PDB entry 6MDM | electron microscopy, 4.40 A resolution (low resolution: residue-level contacts below are approximate; hydrogen-bond / salt-bridge calls are withheld) | chains I and J of the 11 polymer chains in the assembly

[Chain I]
Protein: Syntaxin-1A
Organism: Rattus norvegicus
UniProt: P32851 (STX1A_RAT); residues 1-256 here = UniProt positions 1-256
Sequence (256 residues; numbered 1 to 256; the number before each row is that of its first residue):
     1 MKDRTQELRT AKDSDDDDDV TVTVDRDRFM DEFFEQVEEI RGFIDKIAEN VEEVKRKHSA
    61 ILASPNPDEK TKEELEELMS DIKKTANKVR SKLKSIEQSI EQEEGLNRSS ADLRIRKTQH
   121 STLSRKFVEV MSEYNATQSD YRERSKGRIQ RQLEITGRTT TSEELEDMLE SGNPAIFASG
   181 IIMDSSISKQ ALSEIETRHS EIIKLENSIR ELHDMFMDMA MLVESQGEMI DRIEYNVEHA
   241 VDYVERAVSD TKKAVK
Disordered / not traced: 1-190
Differences from the reference sequence: conflict Ser145 (Cys in P32851)
UniProt features mapped onto this chain:
  - site: Lys253, Ala254 (Microbial infection: Cleavage)
  - modified residue (Phosphoserine): Ser14, Ser64, Ser95, Ser188
  - cross-link (Glycyl lysine isopeptide (Lys-Gly)): Lys252 (interchain with G-Cter in SUMO), Lys253 (interchain with G-Cter in SUMO), Lys256 (interchain with G-Cter in SUMO)

[Chain J]
Protein: Vesicle-associated membrane protein 2
Organism: Rattus norvegicus
UniProt: P63045 (VAMP2_RAT); numbering as in UniProt (aligned over 1-89)
Sequence (117 residues; numbered -27 to 89; the number before each row is that of its first residue; numbers below 1 keep their minus sign (Met-27 is residue -27)):
   -27 MASYYHHHHH HDYDIPTSEN LYFQGASHMS ATAATVPPAA PAGEGGPPAP PPNLTSNRRL
    33 QQTQAQVDEV VDIMRVNVDK VLERDQKLSE LDDRADALQA GASQFETSAA KLKRKYW
Disordered / not traced: -27 to 28
Differences from the reference sequence: initiating methionine (-27); expression tag (-26 to 0)
UniProt features mapped onto this chain:
  - site ((Microbial infection) Cleavage): Gln58, Lys59, Lys59, Leu60, Arg66, Ala67, Gln76, Phe77, Ala81, Ala82
  - modified residue: Ser2 (N-acetylserine)

[How chain I and chain J interact]
Contacting residue pairs (34; chain I residue first):
  Glu194(I) with Asn29(J)
  Arg198(I) with Asn29(J); Leu32(J)
  Glu201(I) with Leu32(J); Gln33(J); Gln36(J)
  Ile202(I) with Leu32(J)
  Leu205(I) with Gln36(J)
  Ser208(I) with Gln36(J); Asp40(J)
  Leu212(I) with Val43(J); Met46(J)
  Met215(I) with Val43(J); Met46(J); Val50(J)
  Phe216(I) with Met46(J)
  Leu222(I) with Val53(J); Asp57(J)
  Gln226(I) with Arg56(J); Asp57(J); Leu60(J)
  Met229(I) with Leu60(J)
  Ile230(I) with Leu60(J)
  Tyr243(I) with Ala74(J); Ser75(J)
  Val244(I) with Ala74(J)
  Arg246(I) with Glu78(J)
  Ala247(I) with Phe77(J); Glu78(J)
  Asp250(I) with Lys85(J)
  Thr251(I) with Phe77(J); Ala81(J)
  Ala254(I) with Lys85(J)
  Lys256(I) with Trp89(J)
Also at the interface, not in a pair above, chain I (26 interface residues in all): Met219, Val223, Asn236, Ala240, Val248
Also at the interface, not in a pair above, chain J (26 interface residues in all): Thr35, Val39, Arg47, Leu63, Asp64, Ala67, Gln71

[Overview]
The chain I/chain J interface involves 26 residues from each chain.
Chain I is Syntaxin-1A and chain J is Vesicle-associated membrane protein 2, both from Rattus norvegicus; the
structure, The 20S supercomplex engaging the SNAP-25 N-terminus (class 1), was determined by electron
microscopy, deposited together with 6MDN, 6MDO and 6MDP.
